7C33 - chain A; structure by X-ray diffraction, 3.83 A resolution.

[Chain A]
Name: Non-structural protein 3
Source organism: Severe acute respiratory syndrome coronavirus 2
Notes: EC 3.4.19.12
Reference sequence: P0DTC1 (R1A_SARS2); residues 3-173 here correspond to UniProt positions 1025-1195 (UniProt number = residue number + 1022)
Chain sequence (175 residues; row label = number of the first residue in the row; numbers below 1 keep their minus sign (Gly-1 is residue -1)):
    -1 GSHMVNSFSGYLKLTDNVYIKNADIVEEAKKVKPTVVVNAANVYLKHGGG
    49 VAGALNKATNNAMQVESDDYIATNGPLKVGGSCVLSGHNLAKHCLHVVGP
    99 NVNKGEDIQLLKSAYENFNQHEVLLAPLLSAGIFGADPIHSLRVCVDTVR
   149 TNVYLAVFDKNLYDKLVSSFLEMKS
Unresolved in the structure: -1 to 4, 172-173
Differences from the reference sequence: expression tag (-1 to 2)
Small-molecule neighbours: adenosine-5-diphosphoribose (APR): Ala21, Asp22, Ile23, Ala38, Ala39, Asn40, Lys44, His45, Gly46, Gly47, Gly48, Val49, Ala50, Gly51, Ala52, Pro125, Leu126, Leu127, Ser128, Ala129, Gly130, Ile131, Phe132, Ala154, Phe156, Leu160
What the authors report for this chain:
  - mutagenesis - V24I/E25Q/F156N (2.32 +/- 0.78 uM): increased binding to adenosine-5-diphosphoribose

[Overview]
Chain A binds adenosine-5-diphosphoribose. The paper reports that V24I/E25Q/F156N increase binding to
adenosine-5-diphosphoribose.
Chain A is Non-structural protein 3 (Severe acute respiratory syndrome coronavirus 2); the structure, Macro
domain of SARS-CoV-2 in complex with ADP-ribose, was determined by X-ray diffraction together with 7CZ4 from
the same study.
